Entry 4HT0 (X-ray diffraction, 1.60 A resolution); this record covers chain A.

Chain A:
Molecule: Carbonic anhydrase 2
Source organism: Homo sapiens
Notes: EC 4.2.1.1; fragment: human carbonic anhydrase II
UniProtKB: P00918 (CAH2_HUMAN); the author numbering skips numbers that UniProt does not, so the offset changes along the chain: 1-125 = UniProt 1-125; 127-261 = UniProt 126-260
Sequence (260 residues; numbered 1 to 261; 1 number in that range is skipped by the numbering (no residue carries it; nothing is unmodelled there); the number before each row is that of its first residue):
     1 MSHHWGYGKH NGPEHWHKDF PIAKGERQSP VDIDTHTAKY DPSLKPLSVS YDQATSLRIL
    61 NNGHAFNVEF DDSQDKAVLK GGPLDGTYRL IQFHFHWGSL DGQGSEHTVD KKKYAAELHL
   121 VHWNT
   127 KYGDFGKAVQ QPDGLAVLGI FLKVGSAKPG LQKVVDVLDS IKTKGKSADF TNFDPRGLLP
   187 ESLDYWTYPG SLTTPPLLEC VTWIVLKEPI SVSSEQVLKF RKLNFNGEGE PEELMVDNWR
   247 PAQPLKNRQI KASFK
Disordered / not traced: 1-3
UniProt features mapped onto this chain:
  - active site: His-64 (Proton donor/acceptor)
  - binding site (Zn(2+)): His-94, His-96, His-119
  - binding site (substrate): Thr-199, Thr-200
  - site: Tyr-7 (Fine-tunes the proton-transfer properties of H-64), Asn-62 (Fine-tunes the proton-transfer properties of H-64), Asn-67 (Fine-tunes the proton-transfer properties of H-64), Gln-92 (Involved in the binding of some activators, including histamine and L-histidine)
  - modified residue: Ser-2 (N-acetylserine), Ser-166 (Phosphoserine), Ser-173 (Phosphoserine)
Ion coordination: Zn2+: His-94, His-96, His-119 (together with V50)
Small-molecule neighbours: V50 (4-[(4,6-dimethylpyrimidin-2-yl)thio]-2,3,5,6-tetrafluorobenzenesulfonamide): Gln-92, His-94, His-96, Glu-106, His-119, Val-121, Phe-131, Val-135, Val-143, Ser-197, Leu-198, Thr-199, Thr-200, Pro-201, Pro-202, Leu-204, Trp-209

In short:
Chain A binds compound V50. His-94, His-96 and His-119 form the Zn2+ site. Curated annotation (UniProt) lists
active-site residue His-64, 3 Zn2+-binding residues and substrate-binding residues Thr-199 and Thr-200.
Chain A is Carbonic anhydrase 2 (Homo sapiens); the structure, Crystal structure of human carbonic anhydrase
isozyme II with the inhibitor, was determined by X-ray diffraction together with 4HT2 and 4HU1 from the same
study.
